Entry 6ZU5 (electron microscopy, 2.90 A resolution); this record covers chains L50 and LC0 of the 74 polymer chains in the assembly.

== Chain L50 ==
Molecule: 25S rRNA
Source organism: Paranosema locustae
Sequence (2639 nucleotides; numbered 1 to 2639; the number before each row is that of its first residue):
     1 ACACACCCCG GUGGGGGAUC CCUCGGCCUG CGCGCCGGGC AAGGACGCGG ACGCACGCGA
    61 UAGACGGCAC GAUCCUCAGA CACGACUGCC GGUCUCCGAC AGCGGCGCAG CCGCAGACAA
   121 CCCCCCGGAC UUAAGCAUAU CACUAGGGGG CGGAGAAGAA ACCAACAGGG AUUCCUGCAG
   181 UAGCGGCGAG CGAACAGGGA CGAGCCCGCA UGGCAAUCGG CAUCGCCGAG UUGUGACAGC
   241 GCACCGCGAA CGCCCCGGAC AGGGCGGCCA CAGAGGGCGA CAGCCCCGUA GCAGCGCGCA
   301 GCGGAGCGAG UAGCGCUGCU UGGUCAUGCA GCGCGAAGCG GUGGUGGCGC CAUCGAAGGC
   361 UAAAUACGCC GCAGGACCGA UAGCGCACAA GUACCGCGAG GGGACGGCGA CGAGCAGCCC
   421 GCAGGGGCGG CGAAAGCGUG AAACCACCGG GGCGCCCACU UGUGGGCCCC GUCUUGAAAC
   481 ACGGACCAAG GAGUGCAUGU GCGCAGCGAG UCCGCUCCGC GGCGCAGCGA AGGCCAUCGA
   541 GCUGCGCACA UGCGACCCGA UAGGCAGUGA ACUACGCCUG GGCAGGGCGA AGCCCGCGGA
   601 AACGCAGGUG GAGGCCCCGA GCCGUUCUGA CGUGCAAUUC GAUGGCGCGA CCUGGGCGUA
   661 GCGGCGAAAG ACCAAUCGAA CUGCCUGGUA GCUGGUUCCC UCCGAAAUGU CCCGCAGGAC
   721 AGCGGGCGCC CCGCAGGUCU GCCGCGUAGA GCAAUGGCGC GGCGUCCGGC AGCGCCGGCG
   781 CACCCCCAAA CUGCGAAGCG GCAGGGCGCG CGCAGCAGCG UGCGCGCGCA CAACUGCGGG
   841 CGCCUAGUGG GCCGCCGCUG GUAAGCAGCG CCGGCAAUGA GGACACAACC UCGUGCGCGG
   901 GCAAGGGACC CCAGCUGCGC ACACAGACGA AGGGCGCGGG CGCGUCGCGA CAGCAGGGCG
   961 GUGGCCAUAG AGGUCGGCAC CCGCUAAGAA CCGUGUUGCA ACGUACCUGC CGAACACGCC
  1021 CGCCCCGAAA AUGGACGGUG CUCAGCGCAG CCCCGACCCC GCGCACGCAC AGCGUGGUAG
  1081 GAGGGCGCGC CGGCGCCGCA GAAGCGCAUG CGUGCGCAUG CGUGGAGGCA CCCGCGGCGC
  1141 AGAUCUUGGU GGCAGUAGCA CACUCGGGCG CGAGCCCCGA GGGCCGGGAG ACGGGUUCUU
  1201 CCGCCAGGCC GCUCCGCGGA AGGUGAGCCG GGUCCUAAGG ACGCGCUGGC CCGCAACCGA
  1261 CAGGCAAGCG GGCACACAUU CCCGCGCCGU GUGCCAUGCG GCAACGCACC GUGCGCGGCC
  1321 GGGCGCAGGG CUGGCGCCGG GGGCCCUCCU CCCCCGCAAA GCGGCCCGCC UGCGGACUCU
  1381 UGCAGCACGA GGCAGCCCGC GCCGCGUGGC GGGGCCGUCG CCGCGCGCCA GGACUCGCCC
  1441 CCCGUGAAGC CCCGCGCACG CACACACACG CCCGUACCAA UCCGCACCAG GGCUCCAGGG
  1501 CGCGCACCCC ACGGCCAGGG CCCACGCAGG UUUGGGAAUU CGGCAAGCUG GAUCCGCAAC
  1561 CUCGGGACAA GGAUUGGCUC CGGGCGCCGG AGCUGUCGCU UCCAAGGGGA AUCCGACUGU
  1621 UUAGUAAAAA CAUAGCCUUG CGCCGCACGC AAGGUGAAUU CUGCCCAGUG CCCGGGACGU
  1681 CACGCCGGCG CGACCCGCGC ACGCACGGGU CAACGGCGGG AGUAACUAUG ACUCUCUUAA
  1741 GGUAGCCAAA CGCCUCGUCA UCUAAUUAGU GACGCGCAUG AAUGGAGCAA CGAGAUUCCC
  1801 ACUGUCCCUA CCUGCUCCCC AGCGAACCCA CUGCCAAGGG AACGGGCUUG GCGCAGUCAG
  1861 CGGGGAAAGA AGACCCUGUU GAGCUUGACU CUAGUGUGGG GCCGCGGCGC GCCGCGCCGG
  1921 CGUAGGCAGG UGGGAGGUGC GCCGUGAGUG AAAGACCACU GCGCGCGCGC GCGCCCGCUU
  1981 CGCGCAGCAA CGCCCCCAGA UGGGGAGUUU GGCUGGGGCG GCACGUCUGC UAGACCCCAA
  2041 CGCAGACGUC CUACGGUGGG CUCAGCGCGG ACAGAACCCG CGCGUCGAGC ACAAGGGCAA
  2101 ACGCCCGCCU CACGGCGCCC CCCCGGGUGC CGGCGGGAAA CCGGGGCCUA GCGAUCCCUC
  2161 GCGCAUGCAC GCCGCGUCGC GGGGGUGGCU GAAAAGUUAC CACAGGGAUA ACUGGCUUGU
  2221 GGCGGCCAAG CGUCCGCAGC GACGCCGCUU UUUGAUUCUU CGAUGUCGGC UCUUCCUAGC
  2281 AUGGCGUGGC AGCGCGCGCC AAGUGUUGGA UUGUUCACCC ACUGACAGGG AACGUGAGCU
  2341 GGGUUUAGAC CGUCGUGAGA CAGGUUAGUU UUACCCUACU GAGCGCGGAC ACACCGGGCA
  2401 GCGCGGGCUA GUACGAGAGG AACGCCCGUG CGGGGCCGCU GGUCCGCGCC UGUCCGACAG
  2461 GGCAGGUGCG CCGCUACGCC CCGUGCGUGU ACGGCUGGAC GCCUCUAAGC CGGAGCCGCC
  2521 CCCCCGUGUG UCUAAACCCC UGGUUUCCGC CCCCCGCGAC CACGACGCGG CCGGGGGCUG
  2581 GUGCUGUGCG CGUGCGAGCU CUGCGAGCCG CUGAGGCUUC CAGACCCCUG CGGGGUGUU
Disordered / not traced: 1-3, 771-773, 943-1016, 1357-1360, 1406-1425, 1676-1678, 1909-1973, 2385-2386, 2500-2501, 2538-2542, 2593, 2601-2602
Metal / ion sites: Mg2+ site 1 near C21 (its only coordinating residue here); Mg2+ site 2 near A41 (its only coordinating residue here); Mg2+ site 3 near U61 (its only coordinating residue here); Mg2+ site 4: C65, G66; Mg2+ site 5: G128, C565 (shared with 2 residues of chain LN0); Mg2+ site 6: G135, C136, G1881; Mg2+ site 7: G135, C136; Mg2+ site 8 near C143 (its only coordinating residue here); Mg2+ site 9 near A156 (its only coordinating residue here); Mg2+ site 10 near G208 (its only coordinating residue here); Mg2+ site 11 near A249 (its only coordinating residue here); Mg2+ site 12 near G318 (its only coordinating residue here); 100 more Mg2+ sites not listed

== Chain LC0 ==
Name: uL4
Source organism: Paranosema locustae
Chain sequence (330 residues; row label = number of the first residue in the row):
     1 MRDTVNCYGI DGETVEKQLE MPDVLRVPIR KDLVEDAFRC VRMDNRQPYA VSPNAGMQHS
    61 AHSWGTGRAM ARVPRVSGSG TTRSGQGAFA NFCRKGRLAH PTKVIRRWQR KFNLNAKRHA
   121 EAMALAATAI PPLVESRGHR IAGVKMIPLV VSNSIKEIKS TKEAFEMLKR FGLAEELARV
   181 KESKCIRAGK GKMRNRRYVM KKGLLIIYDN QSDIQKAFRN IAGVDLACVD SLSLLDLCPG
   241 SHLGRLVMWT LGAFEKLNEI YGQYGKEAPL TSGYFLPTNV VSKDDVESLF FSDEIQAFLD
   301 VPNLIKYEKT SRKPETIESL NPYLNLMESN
Disordered / not traced: 1-2, 328-330

== Chain L50 / chain LC0 interface ==
Residue-residue contacts - 232 pairs, chain L50 then chain LC0:
  C21(L50) with Lys190(LC0), salt bridge to the phosphate
  C22(L50) with Lys192(LC0), salt bridge to the phosphate; Met193(LC0), phosphate contact
  U23(L50) with Met193(LC0), phosphate contact
  C27(L50) with Ala50(LC0), hydrogen bond to the sugar; Val51(LC0), sugar contact; Ser52(LC0), phosphate contact
  C28(L50) with Pro48(LC0), hydrogen bond to the sugar; Tyr49(LC0), sugar contact; Ala50(LC0), sugar contact; Val51(LC0), sugar contact; Ser52(LC0), phosphate contact; Pro53(LC0), phosphate contact; Val104(LC0), phosphate contact
  U29(L50) with Gln47(LC0), sugar contact; Pro48(LC0), sugar contact; Val104(LC0), phosphate contact
  C269(L50) with Lys162(LC0), salt bridge to the phosphate
  A270(L50) with Thr161(LC0), base contact; Phe165(LC0), base contact; Asn220(LC0), hydrogen bond to the base
  C271(L50) with Ser160(LC0), phosphate contact; Thr161(LC0), hydrogen bond to the phosphate; Lys216(LC0), sugar contact; Arg219(LC0), hydrogen bond to the phosphate
  A272(L50) with Arg219(LC0), salt bridge to the phosphate; Asn220(LC0), phosphate contact
  G273(L50) with Lys181(LC0), hydrogen bond to the base; Asn220(LC0), hydrogen bond to the sugar; Ala222(LC0), base contact
  G275(L50) with Tyr198(LC0), phosphate contact
  G276(L50) with Arg197(LC0), phosphate contact; Tyr198(LC0), phosphate contact
  C281(L50) with Ile186(LC0), sugar contact
  A282(L50) with Tyr198(LC0), hydrogen bond to the phosphate
  G283(L50) with Lys181(LC0), hydrogen bond to the base; Lys184(LC0), salt bridge to the phosphate
  A290(L50) with Arg219(LC0), hydrogen bond to the sugar
  G375(L50) with Gln47(LC0), phosphate contact; Asn195(LC0), hydrogen bond to the phosphate
  A376(L50) with Arg42(LC0), hydrogen bond to the base; Met43(LC0), base contact; Asn45(LC0), phosphate contact; Arg46(LC0), base contact; Gln47(LC0), hydrogen bond to the phosphate; Arg196(LC0), sugar contact
  C377(L50) with Tyr49(LC0), sugar contact; Arg194(LC0), salt bridge to the phosphate; Arg196(LC0), salt bridge to the phosphate
  C378(L50) with Arg194(LC0), salt bridge to the phosphate
  G379(L50) with Lys190(LC0), base contact; Met193(LC0), base contact; Arg194(LC0), salt bridge to the phosphate
  U381(L50) with Arg94(LC0), hydrogen bond to the sugar
  A382(L50) with Lys95(LC0), salt bridge to the phosphate
  C384(L50) with Val51(LC0), phosphate contact; Ser52(LC0), hydrogen bond to the phosphate; Ala55(LC0), phosphate contact
  G385(L50) with Asn54(LC0), phosphate contact; Ala55(LC0), phosphate contact; Gly56(LC0), hydrogen bond to the phosphate; Gln58(LC0), base contact; Lys95(LC0), hydrogen bond to the phosphate
  C386(L50) with Lys95(LC0), salt bridge to the phosphate
  A393(L50) with Thr81(LC0), hydrogen bond to the base
  C394(L50) with Gly80(LC0), hydrogen bond to the sugar
  C395(L50) with Ser79(LC0), sugar contact; Gly80(LC0), sugar contact
  G401(L50) with Ser60(LC0), sugar contact; Ser77(LC0), hydrogen bond to the sugar; Gly78(LC0), sugar contact; Ser79(LC0), base contact
  G402(L50) with His59(LC0), salt bridge to the phosphate; Ser60(LC0), phosphate contact; Val76(LC0), sugar contact; Thr81(LC0), hydrogen bond to the sugar; Arg83(LC0), phosphate contact
  G403(L50) with His59(LC0), salt bridge to the phosphate; Thr81(LC0), sugar contact; Thr82(LC0), hydrogen bond to the sugar; Arg83(LC0), salt bridge to the phosphate
  A404(L50) with Thr82(LC0), sugar contact; Arg94(LC0), salt bridge to the phosphate; Lys95(LC0), salt bridge to the phosphate
  C405(L50) with Arg94(LC0), salt bridge to the phosphate
  G490(L50) with Phe92(LC0), hydrogen bond to the base
  G491(L50) with Asn91(LC0), hydrogen bond to the phosphate; Phe92(LC0), sugar contact
  A492(L50) with Asn91(LC0), hydrogen bond to the phosphate
  G493(L50) with His100(LC0), sugar contact
  U494(L50) with His100(LC0), hydrogen bond to the base
  G495(L50) with Arg106(LC0), phosphate contact
  C496(L50) with Ile105(LC0), sugar contact; Arg106(LC0), sugar contact; Arg107(LC0), hydrogen bond to the phosphate
  A505(L50) with Arg30(LC0), sugar contact; Leu33(LC0), sugar contact
  G506(L50) with Arg30(LC0), salt bridge to the phosphate; Asn113(LC0), hydrogen bond to the base; Asn115(LC0), hydrogen bond to the sugar; Ala116(LC0), sugar contact; His119(LC0), hydrogen bond to the phosphate
  C507(L50) with Asn115(LC0), sugar contact; His119(LC0), salt bridge to the phosphate
  C512(L50) with Asn113(LC0), sugar contact
  C513(L50) with Phe112(LC0), base contact; Asn113(LC0), phosphate contact; Leu114(LC0), hydrogen bond to the phosphate; Lys117(LC0), base contact
  G514(L50) with Asp44(LC0), base contact; Lys111(LC0), base contact; Phe112(LC0), hydrogen bond to the base
  U543(L50) with Asn113(LC0), hydrogen bond to the sugar
  G544(L50) with Lys111(LC0), hydrogen bond to the sugar; Phe112(LC0), sugar contact; Asn113(LC0), sugar contact
  C545(L50) with Arg39(LC0), hydrogen bond to the phosphate; Arg107(LC0), salt bridge to the phosphate; Arg110(LC0), sugar contact; Lys111(LC0), hydrogen bond to the phosphate
  G546(L50) with Arg39(LC0), salt bridge to the phosphate; Arg107(LC0), salt bridge to the phosphate; Arg110(LC0), salt bridge to the phosphate
  G554(L50) with His100(LC0), base contact; Pro101(LC0), base contact; Lys103(LC0), hydrogen bond to the base
  C556(L50) with His100(LC0), hydrogen bond to the sugar
  C557(L50) with Asn91(LC0), hydrogen bond to the sugar; Phe92(LC0), sugar contact; Ala99(LC0), sugar contact; His100(LC0), phosphate contact
  C558(L50) with Val73(LC0), sugar contact; Pro74(LC0), phosphate contact; Ala90(LC0), sugar contact; Phe92(LC0), sugar contact; Arg97(LC0), salt bridge to the phosphate
  G559(L50) with Ser63(LC0), phosphate contact; Arg72(LC0), sugar contact; Pro74(LC0), phosphate contact
  A560(L50) with Ser63(LC0), phosphate contact
  G683(L50) with Ser60(LC0), hydrogen bond to the phosphate
  C684(L50) with His59(LC0), phosphate contact; Ser60(LC0), hydrogen bond to the phosphate
  G687(L50) with Met57(LC0), phosphate contact; Arg97(LC0), hydrogen bond to the base; Pro101(LC0), base contact
  U693(L50) with Arg72(LC0), hydrogen bond to the base
  G1061(L50) with Arg312(LC0), sugar contact; Lys313(LC0), hydrogen bond to the phosphate
  C1062(L50) with Ser311(LC0), phosphate contact; Arg312(LC0), salt bridge to the phosphate; Lys313(LC0), phosphate contact
  G1063(L50) with Lys309(LC0), salt bridge to the phosphate
  A1071(L50) with Tyr307(LC0), stacking on the base; Glu308(LC0), sugar contact; Thr310(LC0), sugar contact
  G1072(L50) with Lys309(LC0), phosphate contact; Thr310(LC0), hydrogen bond to the phosphate; Arg312(LC0), salt bridge to the phosphate
  C1090(L50) with Gly189(LC0), phosphate contact; Lys190(LC0), hydrogen bond to the phosphate; Arg196(LC0), hydrogen bond to the phosphate
  C1091(L50) with Arg42(LC0), hydrogen bond to the sugar; Arg187(LC0), salt bridge to the phosphate; Gly191(LC0), phosphate contact; Arg196(LC0), salt bridge to the phosphate
  G1092(L50) with Phe38(LC0), sugar contact; Arg42(LC0), hydrogen bond to the sugar; Arg187(LC0), salt bridge to the phosphate; Arg196(LC0), phosphate contact; Gly240(LC0), hydrogen bond to the base; His242(LC0), base contact
  G1093(L50) with Arg137(LC0), hydrogen bond to the phosphate; Lys202(LC0), phosphate contact; Pro239(LC0), hydrogen bond to the sugar; Gly240(LC0), sugar contact; His242(LC0), sugar contact
  C1094(L50) with Arg137(LC0), salt bridge to the phosphate; Gly138(LC0), phosphate contact; Lys201(LC0), phosphate contact; Lys202(LC0), hydrogen bond to the phosphate
  G1095(L50) with Gly138(LC0), phosphate contact; Arg179(LC0), salt bridge to the phosphate; Lys201(LC0), salt bridge to the phosphate
  C1096(L50) with Cys185(LC0), base contact; Lys201(LC0), salt bridge to the phosphate
  G1127(L50) with Lys192(LC0), sugar contact
  G1128(L50) with Arg187(LC0), phosphate contact; Ala188(LC0), phosphate contact; Lys192(LC0), salt bridge to the phosphate
  C1129(L50) with Ala188(LC0), phosphate contact
  C1132(L50) with His242(LC0), hydrogen bond to the base
  C1133(L50) with Ser241(LC0), sugar contact
  G1134(L50) with Arg39(LC0), phosphate contact; Met43(LC0), sugar contact
  C1135(L50) with Arg39(LC0), salt bridge to the phosphate; Met43(LC0), sugar contact; Arg46(LC0), hydrogen bond to the sugar
  G1136(L50) with Arg46(LC0), salt bridge to the phosphate; Tyr49(LC0), sugar contact; Arg106(LC0), salt bridge to the phosphate
  G1137(L50) with Tyr49(LC0), hydrogen bond to the phosphate; Leu98(LC0), base contact; Thr102(LC0), phosphate contact; Arg106(LC0), salt bridge to the phosphate
  A1143(L50) with Phe92(LC0), base contact
  U1144(L50) with Thr66(LC0), base contact; Ala69(LC0), base contact; Met70(LC0), hydrogen bond to the base; Ala71(LC0), phosphate contact
  C1145(L50) with Ala71(LC0), phosphate contact; Phe92(LC0), sugar contact
  U1146(L50) with Ala71(LC0), phosphate contact; Val73(LC0), sugar contact; Arg75(LC0), salt bridge to the phosphate; Gly87(LC0), phosphate contact; Phe92(LC0), sugar contact; Cys93(LC0), sugar contact; Arg94(LC0), hydrogen bond to the sugar
  U1147(L50) with Gln86(LC0), hydrogen bond to the phosphate; Gly87(LC0), hydrogen bond to the phosphate; Arg94(LC0), sugar contact
  G1148(L50) with Gln86(LC0), hydrogen bond to the phosphate
  A1870(L50) with Gly67(LC0), phosphate contact; Ala69(LC0), phosphate contact
  A1871(L50) with Thr66(LC0), base contact; Gly67(LC0), hydrogen bond to the phosphate; Arg68(LC0), phosphate contact; Ala69(LC0), hydrogen bond to the phosphate; Arg72(LC0), base contact
  A2204(L50) with Thr66(LC0), hydrogen bond to the phosphate
  G2205(L50) with Arg72(LC0), salt bridge to the phosphate
Also at the interface, not in a pair above, chain L50 (100 interface residues in all): C268, A274, G383, A497, C504, C1073, G1089
Also at the interface, not in a pair above, chain LC0 (123 interface residues in all): Asp32, Asp36, Cys40, His62, Gly65, Phe89, Gly96, Arg140, Lys159, Met200, Ile221, Pro277, Pro314

== In short ==
Chain L50 and chain LC0 form an interface of 100 and 123 residues respectively, with 64 hydrogen bonds, 41
salt bridges and 1 aromatic stacking contact. Polar pairs include A270(L50)-Asn220(LC0), G273(L50)-Lys181(LC0)
and G283(L50)-Lys181(LC0). C65(L50) and G66(L50) coordinate Mg2+ site 4.
Chain L50 is 25S rRNA and chain LC0 is uL4, both from Paranosema locustae; the structure, Structure of the
Paranosema locustae ribosome in complex with Lso2, was determined by electron microscopy.
